PDB entry 8CAL | X-ray diffraction, 2.41 A resolution | chain A

Chain A:
Protein: Putative ferric reductase
From: Cylindrospermum stagnale
UniProtKB: K9WT99 (K9WT99_9NOST); numbering as in UniProt (aligned over 413-693)
Chain sequence (283 residues; row label = number of the first residue in the row):
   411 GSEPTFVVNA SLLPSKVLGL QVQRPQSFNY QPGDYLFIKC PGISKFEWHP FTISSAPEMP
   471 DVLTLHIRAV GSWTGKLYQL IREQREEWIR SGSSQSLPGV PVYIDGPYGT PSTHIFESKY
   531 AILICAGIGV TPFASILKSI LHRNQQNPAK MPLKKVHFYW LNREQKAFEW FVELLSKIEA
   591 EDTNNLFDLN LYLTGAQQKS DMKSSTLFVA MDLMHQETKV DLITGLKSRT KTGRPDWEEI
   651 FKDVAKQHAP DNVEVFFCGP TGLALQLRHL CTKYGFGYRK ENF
Disordered / not traced: 411, 605-631
Sequence notes: expression tag (411-412)
Small-molecule neighbours:
  - FAD (flavin-adenine dinucleotide): Tyr445, His459, Pro460, Phe461, Thr462, His476, Ile477, Arg478, Val480, Gly481, Ser482, Trp483, Thr484, Gly485, Ile538, Thr541
  - U45 (3-[(2R)-3-carbazol-9-yl-2-oxidanyl-propyl]-4-oxidanylidene-phthalazine-1-carboxamide): Tyr445, Thr462, Gly519, Thr520, Ile538, Gly539, Thr541, Pro542, Cys668, Glu691

Overview:
Bound to chain A: flavin-adenine dinucleotide and compound U45.
Chain A is Putative ferric reductase (Cylindrospermum stagnale); the structure, Crystal structure of
dehydrogenase domain of Cylindrospermum stagnale NADPH-Oxidase 5 (NOX5) in complex with M34, was determined by
X-ray diffraction together with 8CAK, 8CAO, 8CAP and 8CB0 from the same study.
